PDB entry 8SGN | X-ray diffraction, 2.20 A resolution | chains L and G of the 3 polymer chains in the assembly

Chain L:
Molecule: Cy651H02 Fab light chain
Organism: Macaca fascicularis
Notes: antibody fragment or engineered binder
Chain sequence (214 residues; each row starts with the number of its first residue; note: 1 number in that range is skipped by the numbering (no residue carries it; nothing is unmodelled there); a row labelled like 27A-27C holds insertion residues (27A, then the next letters in order)):
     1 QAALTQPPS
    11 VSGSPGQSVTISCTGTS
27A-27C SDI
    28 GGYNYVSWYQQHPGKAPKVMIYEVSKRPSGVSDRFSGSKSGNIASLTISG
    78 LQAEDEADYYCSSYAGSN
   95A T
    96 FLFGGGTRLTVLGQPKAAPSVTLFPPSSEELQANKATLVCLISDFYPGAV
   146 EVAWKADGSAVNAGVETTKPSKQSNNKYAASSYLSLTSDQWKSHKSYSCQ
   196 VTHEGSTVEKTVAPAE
Cystine bridges: Cys23-Cys88, Cys135-Cys194

Chain G:
Molecule: Envelope glycoprotein gp350
Organism: Human herpesvirus 4
UniProtKB: P03200 (GP350_EBVB9); numbering as in UniProt (aligned over 1-425)
Chain sequence (431 residues; numbered 1 to 431; the number before each row is that of its first residue):
     1 MEAALLVCQYTIQSLIHLTGEDPGFFNVEIPEFPFYPTCNVCTADVNVTI
    51 NFDVGGKKHQLDLDFGQLTPHTKAVYQPRGAFGGSENATNLFLLELLGAG
   101 ELALTMRSKKLPINVTTGEEQQVSLESVDVYFQDVFGTMWCHHAEMQNPV
   151 YLIPETVPYIKWDNCNSTNITAVVRAQGLDVTLPLSLPTSAQDSNFSVKT
   201 EMLGNEIDIECIMEDGEISQVLPGDNKFNITCSGYESHVPSGGILTSTSP
   251 VATPIPGTGYAYSLRLTPRPVSRFLGNNSILYVFYSGNGPKASGGDYCIQ
   301 SNIVFSDEIPASQDMPTNTTDITYVGDNATYSVPMVTSEDANSPNVTVTA
   351 FWAWPNNTETDFKCKWTLTSGTPSGCENISGAFASNRTFDITVSGLGTAP
   401 KTLIITRTATNATTTTHKVIFSKAPHHHHHH
Unresolved in the structure: 1-6, 251-255, 290-294, 425-431
Cystine bridges: Cys8-Cys141, Cys39-Cys42, Cys165-Cys298, Cys211-Cys232, Cys364-Cys376
Glycans and other covalent adducts: glycan linked to Asn47; N-acetylglucosamine (NAG) linked to Asn87, Asn114, Asn166, Asn229, Asn277, Asn318, Asn345, Asn356, Asn386
Sequence notes: expression tag (426-431)

Interface between chain L and chain G:
Pairs across the interface (17; chain L residue first):
  Ser27(L) - Gln121(G)  hydrogen bond
  Ser27(L) - Gln122(G)
  Ser27(L) - Tyr151(G)
  Ser27(L) - Ile153(G)
  Gly28(L) - Val150(G)
  Gly28(L) - Tyr151(G)  hydrogen bond (backbone-backbone)
  Gly29(L) - Val150(G)
  Tyr30(L) - Gly20(G)
  Tyr30(L) - Glu21(G)
  Tyr30(L) - Val150(G)
  Asn31(L) - Gly20(G)  hydrogen bond (backbone-backbone)
  Asn31(L) - Asn148(G)  hydrogen bond
  Asn31(L) - Val150(G)
  Tyr32(L) - Gly20(G)
  Tyr32(L) - Glu21(G)  hydrogen bond
  Gly68(L) - Tyr151(G)
  Asn69(L) - Tyr151(G)
Also at the interface, not in a pair above, chain L (10 interface residues in all): Lys53, Lys66
Also at the interface, not in a pair above, chain G (11 interface residues in all): Leu18, Pro149, Glu214

Overview:
Chain L and chain G form an interface of 10 and 11 residues respectively; the contacts include 5 hydrogen
bonds. Polar pairs include Ser27(L)-Gln121(G), Asn31(L)-Asn148(G) and Tyr32(L)-Glu21(G). Covalently linked
N-acetylglucosamine: at Asn87(G), Asn114(G), Asn166(G), Asn229(G), Asn277(G) and Asn318(G) and 3 more.
Chain L is Cy651H02 Fab light chain (Macaca fascicularis) and chain G is Envelope glycoprotein gp350 (Human
herpesvirus 4); the structure, Crystal structure of Epstein-Barr virus glycoprotein 350 (gp350) in complex
with Cy651H02, a monoclonal antibody isolated ..., was determined by X-ray diffraction, deposited together
with 8SEF, 8SGA, 8SGG, 8SIC and 8SM0.
